Entry 8UD3 (electron microscopy, 2.67 A resolution); this record covers chains A and H of the 8 polymer chains in the assembly.

Chain A:
Protein: Non-structural protein 15
From: Severe acute respiratory syndrome coronavirus 2
Notes: EC 4.6.1.-
UniProt: P0DTD1 (R1AB_SARS2); residues 1-346 here correspond to UniProt positions 6453-6798 (UniProt number = residue number + 6452)
Chain sequence (359 residues; numbered -12 to 346; the number before each row is that of its first residue; numbers below 1 keep their minus sign (Met-12 is residue -12)):
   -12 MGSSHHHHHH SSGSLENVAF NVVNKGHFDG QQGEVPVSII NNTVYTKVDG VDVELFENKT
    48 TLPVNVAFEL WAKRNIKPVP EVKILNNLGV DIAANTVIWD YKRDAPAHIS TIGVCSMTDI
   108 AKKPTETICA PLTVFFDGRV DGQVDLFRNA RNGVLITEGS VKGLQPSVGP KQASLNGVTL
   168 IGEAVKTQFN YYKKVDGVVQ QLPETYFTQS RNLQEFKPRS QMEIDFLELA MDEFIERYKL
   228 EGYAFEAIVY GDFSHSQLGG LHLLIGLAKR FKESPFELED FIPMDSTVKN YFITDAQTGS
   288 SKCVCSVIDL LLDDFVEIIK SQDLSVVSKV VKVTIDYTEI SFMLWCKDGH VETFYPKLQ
Disordered / not traced: -12 to 0
Construct notes: initiating methionine (-12); expression tag (-11 to 0); engineered mutation Ala234 (His6686 in P0DTD1)
Reported in the primary citation:
  - specificity-determining residues: Ser293
  - catalytic residues: His249 (citing earlier work)
  - binding site for the 35-nt RNA strand (chain H): Met330, Trp332
  - binding site for the 35-nt RNA strand: Glu145, Ser147
  - conformationally variable residues (loop rearrangement, order/disorder transition): Met330, Trp332, Lys334 to His337, Lys344 to Gln346

Chain H:
Molecule: 35-nt RNA strand
Sequence (35 nucleotides; each row starts with the number of its first residue; numbers below 1 keep their minus sign (U-14 is residue -14)):
   -14 UCUUAGGAGA AUGACAAAAA AAAAAAAAAA AAAAA
Disordered / not traced: -14 to 0, 18-20

How chain A and chain H interact:
Contacting residue pairs (10):
  His242(A) - A3(H)  phosphate contact
  His242(A) - A4(H)  salt bridge to the phosphate
  Ser243(A) - A4(H)  hydrogen bond to the phosphate
  Ser315(A) - A11(H)  hydrogen bond to the sugar
  Ser315(A) - A12(H)  sugar contact
  Lys316(A) - A12(H)  sugar contact
  Val317(A) - A12(H)  hydrogen bond to the sugar
  Met330(A) - A12(H)  base contact
  Trp332(A) - A10(H)  base contact
  Trp332(A) - A11(H)  base contact
Also at the interface, not in a pair above, chain A (8 interface residues in all): Val314
Also at the interface, not in a pair above, chain H (6 interface residues in all): A13

In short:
8 residues of chain A and 6 residues of chain H are in contact, with 3 hydrogen bonds and 1 salt bridge. Polar
pairs include Ser315(A)-A11(H), Val317(A)-A12(H) and Ser243(A)-A4(H). From the paper: the catalytic residue
His249(A); a binding site for the 35-nt RNA strand (chain H) at Met330(A) and Trp332(A).
Chain A is Non-structural protein 15 (Severe acute respiratory syndrome coronavirus 2) and chain H is a 35-nt
RNA strand; the structure, SARS-CoV-2 Nsp15 bound to poly(A/U) RNA, consensus form, was determined by electron
microscopy together with 8UD2, 8UD4 and 8UD5 from the same study.
